2VTB - chains A and G of the 4 polymer chains in the assembly; structure by X-ray diffraction, 2.01 A resolution.

Chain A:
Molecule: Cryptochrome dash
Source organism: Arabidopsis thaliana
Notes: EC 4.1.99.3; fragment: cryptochrome dash, residues 44-569
Reference sequence: Q84KJ5 (CRYD_ARATH); residues 0-525 here correspond to UniProt positions 44-569 (UniProt number = residue number + 44)
Amino-acid sequence (526 residues; numbered 0 to 525; the number before each row is that of its first residue; numbering starts at 0):
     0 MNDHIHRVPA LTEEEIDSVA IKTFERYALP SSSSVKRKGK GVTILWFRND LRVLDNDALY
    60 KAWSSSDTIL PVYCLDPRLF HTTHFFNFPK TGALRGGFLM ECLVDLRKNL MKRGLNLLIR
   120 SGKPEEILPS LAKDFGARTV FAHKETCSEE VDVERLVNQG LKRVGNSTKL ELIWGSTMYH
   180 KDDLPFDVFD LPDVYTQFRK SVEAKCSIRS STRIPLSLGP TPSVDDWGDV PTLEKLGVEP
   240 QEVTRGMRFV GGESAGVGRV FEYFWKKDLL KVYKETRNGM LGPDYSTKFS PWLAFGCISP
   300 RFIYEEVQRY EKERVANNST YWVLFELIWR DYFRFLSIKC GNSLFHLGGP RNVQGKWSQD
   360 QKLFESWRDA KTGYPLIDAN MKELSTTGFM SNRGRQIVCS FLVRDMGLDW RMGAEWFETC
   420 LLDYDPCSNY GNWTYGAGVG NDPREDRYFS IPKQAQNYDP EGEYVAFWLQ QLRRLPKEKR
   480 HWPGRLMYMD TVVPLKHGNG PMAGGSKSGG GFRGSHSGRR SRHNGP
Unresolved in the structure: 500-525
Small-molecule neighbours:
  - FAD (flavin-adenine dinucleotide): Tyr272, Arg276, Ser285, Thr286, Lys287, Phe288, Ser289, Leu292, Glu325, Leu326, Trp328, Arg329, Phe332, Phe388, Met389, Ser390, Asn391, Arg394, Gln395, Cys398, Phe416, Leu420, Asp422, Tyr423, Asp424, Ser427, Asn428, Asn431, Trp432
  - 5,10-methenyl-6,7,8-trihydrofolic acid (MHF), molecule 1: His83, Phe84, Lys89, Cys146, Ser147, Glu148, Glu149, Asn341, Phe344, His345, Glu417, Tyr423, Pro425, Tyr429
  - 5,10-methenyl-6,7,8-trihydrofolic acid (MHF), molecule 2: Phe188, Asp189, Leu190, Asp192, Lys338
Swiss-Prot annotation at these positions:
  - binding site (FAD): Tyr272, Ser285 to Ser289, Asp422, Asp424
  - binding site (ATP): Arg392, Asp441
What the authors report for this chain:
  - binding site for 5,10-methenyl-6,7,8-trihydrofolic acid: Asp189, Asp192, Lys338
  - binding site for the 5-nt DNA strand (chain G): Glu325, Asn391, Gln395, Asn431, Tyr434, Glu444, Asp445, Arg446, His496
  - conformationally variable residues (loop rearrangement, side-chain flip): Tyr434, Gly437 to Ser449

Chain G:
Molecule: 5-nt DNA strand
Sequence (5 nucleotides; row label = number of the first residue in the row):
     1 TTXTT
Modified residues: TCP (5'-methylthymidine) at position 3

How chain A and chain G interact:
Contacting residue pairs - 34 pairs, chain A then chain G:
  Val193(A) with DT1(G), sugar contact; DT2(G), phosphate contact
  Tyr194(A) with DT2(G), phosphate contact
  Thr195(A) with DT2(G), hydrogen bond to the phosphate
  Arg276(A) with DT2(G), base contact; TCP_3(G)
  Asn277(A) with TCP_3(G)
  Trp321(A) with DT2(G), base contact
  Phe324(A) with DT2(G), base contact
  Glu325(A) with DT2(G), hydrogen bond to the base
  Trp328(A) with DT2(G), base contact
  Asn391(A) with TCP_3(G)
  Arg392(A) with TCP_3(G); DT4(G), salt bridge to the phosphate
  Gln395(A) with TCP_3(G)
  Asn431(A) with TCP_3(G)
  Tyr434(A) with DT2(G), hydrogen bond to the phosphate; TCP_3(G)
  Pro442(A) with DT1(G), phosphate contact
  Glu444(A) with DT1(G), hydrogen bond to the base; DT4(G), hydrogen bond to the base
  Asp445(A) with DT4(G), base contact
  Arg446(A) with DT1(G), hydrogen bond to the base; DT4(G), base contact
  Tyr447(A) with DT4(G), phosphate contact; DT5(G), sugar contact
  Phe448(A) with DT4(G), sugar contact; DT5(G), phosphate contact
  Ser449(A) with DT5(G), hydrogen bond to the phosphate
  Lys452(A) with DT5(G), salt bridge to the phosphate
  Gln453(A) with DT4(G), phosphate contact; DT5(G), hydrogen bond to the phosphate
  Tyr457(A) with DT4(G), hydrogen bond to the phosphate
  His496(A) with DT5(G), stacking on the base
Also at the interface, not in a pair above, chain A (26 interface residues in all): Gly497

Summary:
26 residues of chain A face 5 of chain G across their interface; the contacts include 9 hydrogen bonds, 2 salt
bridges and 1 aromatic stacking contact. Among the polar pairs are Glu325(A)-DT2(G), Glu444(A)-DT1(G) and
Glu444(A)-DT4(G). From the paper: a binding site for the 5-nt DNA strand (chain G) at Glu325(A), Asn391(A) and
Gln395(A) among others; a binding site for 5,10-methenyl-6,7,8-trihydrofolic acid at Asp189(A), Asp192(A) and
Lys338(A).
Chain A is Cryptochrome dash (Arabidopsis thaliana) and chain G is a 5-nt DNA strand; the structure, Structure
of cryptochrome 3 - DNA complex, was determined by X-ray diffraction.
